PDB entry 6K1G | X-ray diffraction, 2.96 A resolution | chains A and D of the 6 polymer chains in the assembly

# Chain A (and D)
Molecule: L-fucose isomerase
Organism: Raoultella planticola
Notes: EC 5.3.1.25; chain D of this document is another copy of the same molecule, construct and numbering; everything in this record applies to it too
UniProtKB: A0A377T0E7 (A0A377T0E7_RAOPL); residue numbers follow UniProt; this construct covers 1-591
Amino-acid sequence (612 residues; numbered -20 to 591; the number before each row is that of its first residue; numbers below 1 keep their minus sign (Met-20 is residue -20)):
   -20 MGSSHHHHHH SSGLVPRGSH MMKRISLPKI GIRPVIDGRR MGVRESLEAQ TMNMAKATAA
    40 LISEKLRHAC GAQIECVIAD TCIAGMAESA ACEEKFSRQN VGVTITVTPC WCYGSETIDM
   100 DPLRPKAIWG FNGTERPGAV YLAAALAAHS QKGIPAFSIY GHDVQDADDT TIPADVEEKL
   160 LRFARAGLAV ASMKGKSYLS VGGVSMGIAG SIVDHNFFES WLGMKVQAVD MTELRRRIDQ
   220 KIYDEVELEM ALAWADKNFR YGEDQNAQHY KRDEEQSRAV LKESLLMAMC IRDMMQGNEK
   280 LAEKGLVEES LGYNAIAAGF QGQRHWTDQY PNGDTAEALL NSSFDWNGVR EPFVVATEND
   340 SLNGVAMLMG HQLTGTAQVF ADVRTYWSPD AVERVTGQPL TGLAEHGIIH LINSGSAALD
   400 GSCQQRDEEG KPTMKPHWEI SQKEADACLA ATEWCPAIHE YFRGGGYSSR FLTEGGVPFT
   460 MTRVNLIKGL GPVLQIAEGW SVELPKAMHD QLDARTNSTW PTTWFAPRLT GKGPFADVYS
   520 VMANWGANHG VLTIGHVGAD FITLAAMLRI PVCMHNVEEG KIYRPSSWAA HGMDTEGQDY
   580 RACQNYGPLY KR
Not modelled in the structure: -20 to 4, 591
Differences from the reference sequence: initiating methionine (-20); expression tag (-19 to 0)
Metal / ion sites: Mn2+: Glu337, Asp361, His528
What the authors report for this chain:
  - Mn2+ coordination: Glu337, Asp361, His528
  - catalytic residues: Glu337, Asp361 (proposed by the authors, not directly observed)

# Chain A / chain D interface
Residue-residue contacts (85; chain A residue first):
  Met185(A) - Arg18(D)
  Met185(A) - Trp90(D)
  Met185(A) - Tyr92(D)
  Met185(A) - Gly93(D)
  Gly186(A) - Tyr92(D)
  Gly186(A) - Gly93(D)
  Gly186(A) - Ser94(D)  hydrogen bond (backbone-backbone)
  Ile187(A) - Trp90(D)  hydrophobic
  Ala188(A) - Ala127(D)
  Ala188(A) - Gln130(D)  hydrogen bond (backbone-side chain)
  Ile191(A) - Lys131(D)
  Tyr249(A) - Met20(D)
  Gln302(A) - Arg18(D)  hydrogen bond
  Arg303(A) - Arg18(D)
  Arg303(A) - Tyr92(D)  hydrogen bond
  Asp307(A) - Arg18(D)  salt bridge
  Leu341(A) - Gln130(D)
  Arg363(A) - Thr113(D)  hydrogen bond (side chain-backbone)
  Arg363(A) - Pro116(D)
  Arg363(A) - Val119(D)
  Thr364(A) - Thr113(D)
  Thr364(A) - Val143(D)
  Tyr365(A) - Tyr139(D)  hydrogen bond (backbone-side chain)
  Tyr365(A) - His141(D)
  Tyr365(A) - Val143(D)
  Trp366(A) - Thr113(D)
  Trp366(A) - Val143(D)  hydrophobic
  Ser367(A) - His141(D)
  Ser367(A) - Asp142(D)  hydrogen bond
  Ala370(A) - Val143(D)
  Arg373(A) - Val143(D)  hydrogen bond (side chain-backbone)
  Arg373(A) - Asp145(D)  salt bridge
  His438(A) - Met20(D)
  Glu439(A) - Arg18(D)
  Glu439(A) - Met20(D)
  Glu439(A) - Val22(D)
  Tyr440(A) - Asp16(D)
  Tyr440(A) - Arg18(D)
  Tyr440(A) - Val22(D)
  Arg442(A) - Met20(D)
  Leu465(A) - Ser129(D)
  Leu465(A) - Gln130(D)
  Ile466(A) - Ser129(D)
  Ile466(A) - Ala569(D)  hydrophobic
  Ile466(A) - His570(D)
  Ile466(A) - Tyr585(D)
  Lys467(A) - Ser129(D)  hydrogen bond (backbone-backbone)
  Lys467(A) - Gln130(D)
  Lys467(A) - Gly132(D)
  Lys467(A) - Asn584(D)  hydrogen bond (backbone-side chain)
  Gly468(A) - Asn584(D)  hydrogen bond (backbone-side chain)
  Leu469(A) - Ala569(D)
  Leu469(A) - His570(D)
  Leu469(A) - Asn584(D)
  Val472(A) - Ala569(D)
  Arg494(A) - Thr113(D)  hydrogen bond
  Arg494(A) - Glu114(D)  salt bridge
  Arg494(A) - Val143(D)
  Arg494(A) - Asp145(D)  salt bridge
  Thr495(A) - Thr113(D)
  Pro513(A) - Met572(D)
  Tyr518(A) - Tyr139(D)  hydrogen bond (side chain-backbone)
  Tyr518(A) - His141(D)
  Tyr518(A) - Lys158(D)  hydrogen bond
  Met521(A) - Tyr139(D)
  Gly525(A) - Ala122(D)
  Gly525(A) - Ala126(D)
  Ala526(A) - Ala122(D)
  Asn527(A) - Trp90(D)
  Asn527(A) - Val119(D)
  Asn527(A) - Ala122(D)
  Asn527(A) - Ala123(D)
  Cys552(A) - Ala569(D)
  Cys552(A) - Gly571(D)
  Cys552(A) - Met572(D)  hydrogen bond (backbone-backbone)
  Met553(A) - Met572(D)  hydrophobic
  His554(A) - Met572(D)
  Glu575(A) - Gly571(D)
  Glu575(A) - Met572(D)  hydrogen bond (side chain-backbone)
  Glu575(A) - Asp573(D)  hydrogen bond (side chain-backbone)
  Glu575(A) - Arg580(D)  salt bridge
  Tyr579(A) - Ala569(D)  hydrogen bond (side chain-backbone)
  Tyr579(A) - His570(D)
  Tyr579(A) - Gly571(D)  hydrogen bond (side chain-backbone)
  Tyr579(A) - Arg580(D)
Interface residues without a listed pair, chain A (45 interface residues in all): Val362, Asp369, Val374, Asn523, Gly576
Interface residues without a listed pair, chain D (41 interface residues in all): Arg19, Cys91, Glu95, Asn111, Gly140, Gln144, Ala568

# Overview
The interface between chain A and chain D involves 45 residues on one side and 41 on the other, with 19
hydrogen bonds and 5 salt bridges. Among the polar pairs are Asp307(A)-Arg18(D), Arg373(A)-Asp145(D) and
Arg494(A)-Glu114(D). Glu337(A), Asp361(A) and His528(A) coordinate Mn2+. The paper reports catalytic residues
Glu337(A) and Asp361(A); Mn2+ coordination by Glu337(A), Asp361(A) and His528(A).
Chain A and chain D are both L-fucose isomerase (Raoultella planticola); the structure, Crystal structure of
the L-fucose isomerase soaked with Mn2+ from Raoultella sp, was determined by X-ray diffraction together with
6K1F from the same study.
